Entry 5OYA (X-ray diffraction, 1.80 A resolution); this record covers chains A and C of the 8 polymer chains in the assembly.

# Chain A
Molecule: Rubisco large subunit
Organism: Chaetoceros socialis
Chain sequence (490 residues; numbered 1 to 490; the number before each row is that of its first residue):
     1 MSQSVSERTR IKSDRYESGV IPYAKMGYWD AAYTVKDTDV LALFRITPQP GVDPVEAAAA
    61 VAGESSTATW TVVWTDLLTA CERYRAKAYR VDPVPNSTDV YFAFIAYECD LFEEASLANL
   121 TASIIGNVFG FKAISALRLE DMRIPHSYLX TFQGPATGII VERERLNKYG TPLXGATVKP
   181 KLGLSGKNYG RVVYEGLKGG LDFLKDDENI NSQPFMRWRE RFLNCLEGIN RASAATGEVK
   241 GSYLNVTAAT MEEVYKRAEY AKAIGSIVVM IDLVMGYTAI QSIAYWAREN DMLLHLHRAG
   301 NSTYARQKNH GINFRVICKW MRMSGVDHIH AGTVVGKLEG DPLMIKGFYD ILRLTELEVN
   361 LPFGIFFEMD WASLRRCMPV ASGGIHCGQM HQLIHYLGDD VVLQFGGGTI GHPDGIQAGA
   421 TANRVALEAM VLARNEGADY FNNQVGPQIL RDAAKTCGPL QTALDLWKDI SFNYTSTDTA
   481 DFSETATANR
Disordered / not traced: 1-15, 484-490
Modified / non-standard residues: P48, P155 (4-hydroxyproline; HYP); C109 (S-hydroxycysteine; CSO); LOH (3,4-dihydroxylysine) at position 150, HL2 ((2S,3R)-2-amino-3-hydroxy-4-methylpentanoic acid) at position 174; K205 (lysine nz-carboxylic acid; KCX); K346 (N-trimethyllysine; M3L); C457 (S-nitroso-cysteine; SNC)
Ion coordination: Mg2+: K205, D207, E208 (together with 2-carboxyarabinitol-1,5-diphosphate)
Ligand contacts: 2-carboxyarabinitol-1,5-diphosphate (CAP): E64, T69, W70, N127, T177, K179, K181, K205, D207, E208, H297, R298, H330, K337, L338, S382, G383, G384, Q404, F405, G406, G407
What the authors report for this chain:
  - post-translational modification sites: P48, P155, K205, K346, C457

# Chain C
Molecule: Rubisco large subunit
Organism: Chaetoceros socialis
Chain sequence (490 residues; numbered 1 to 490; the number before each row is that of its first residue):
     1 MSQSVSERTR IKSDRYESGV IPYAKMGYWD AAYTVKDTDV LALFRITPQP GVDPVEAAAA
    61 VAGESSTATW TVVWTDLLTA CERYRAKAYR VDPVPNSTDV YFAFIAYECD LFEEASLANL
   121 TASIIGNVFG FKAISALRLE DMRIPHSYLX TFQGPATGII VERERLNKYG TPLXGATVKP
   181 KLGLSGKNYG RVVYEGLKGG LDFLKDDENI NSQPFMRWRE RFLNCLEGIN RASAATGEVK
   241 GSYLNVTAAT MEEVYKRAEY AKAIGSIVVM IDLVMGYTAI QSIAYWAREN DMLLHLHRAG
   301 NSTYARQKNH GINFRVICKW MRMSGVDHIH AGTVVGKLEG DPLMIKGFYD ILRLTELEVN
   361 LPFGIFFEMD WASLRRCMPV ASGGIHCGQM HQLIHYLGDD VVLQFGGGTI GHPDGIQAGA
   421 TANRVALEAM VLARNEGADY FNNQVGPQIL RDAAKTCGPL QTALDLWKDI SFNYTSTDTA
   481 DFSETATANR
Disordered / not traced: 1-15, 484-490
Modified / non-standard residues: C109 (S-hydroxycysteine; CSO); LOH (3,4-dihydroxylysine) at position 150, HL2 ((2S,3R)-2-amino-3-hydroxy-4-methylpentanoic acid) at position 174; P155 (4-hydroxyproline; HYP); K205 (lysine nz-carboxylic acid; KCX); K346 (N-trimethyllysine; M3L); C457 (S-nitroso-cysteine; SNC)
Ion coordination: Mg2+: K205, D207, E208 (together with 2-carboxyarabinitol-1,5-diphosphate)
Ligand contacts:
  - 2-carboxyarabinitol-1,5-diphosphate (CAP), molecule 1: E64, T69, W70, N127
  - 2-carboxyarabinitol-1,5-diphosphate (CAP), molecule 2: T177, K179, K181, K205, D207, E208, H297, R298, H330, K337, L338, S382, G383, G384, Q404, F405, G406, G407

# How chain A and chain C interact
Pairs across the interface - 13 pairs, chain A then chain C:
  LOH_150(A) - P214(C)
  V161(A) - E220(C)
  E164(A) - K187(C)
  Y169(A) - K187(C)  hydrogen bond
  R288(A) - R217(C)
  R288(A) - R219(C)
  E289(A) - R219(C)  salt bridge
  E289(A) - K256(C)  salt bridge
  D291(A) - R219(C)
  D291(A) - Y260(C)  hydrogen bond
  R375(A) - P214(C)
  R375(A) - R217(C)
  R375(A) - E220(C)  salt bridge
Interface residues without a listed pair, chain A (9 interface residues in all): S373
Interface residues without a listed pair, chain C (10 interface residues in all): S185, M216, L223

# Summary
The interface between chain A and chain C involves 9 residues on one side and 10 on the other, with 2 hydrogen
bonds and 3 salt bridges. Polar contacts include E289(A)-R219(C), E289(A)-K256(C) and R375(A)-E220(C). Chain A
binds 2-carboxyarabinitol-1,5-diphosphate. Chain C binds 2-carboxyarabinitol-1,5-diphosphate. From the paper:
modification sites P48(A), P155(A) and K205(A) among others.
Here chain A is Rubisco large subunit and chain C is Rubisco large subunit, both from Chaetoceros socialis.
Entry 5OYA (Unusual posttranslational modifications revealed in crystal structures of diatom Rubisco) was
determined by X-ray diffraction together with 6FTL, 5N9Z and 5MZ2 from the same study.
